4ROD - chains A and T of the 4 polymer chains in the assembly; structure by X-ray diffraction, 2.70 A resolution.

# Chain A
Molecule: Transcription factor IIIB 50 kDa subunit
From: Homo sapiens
Reference sequence: Q9HAW0 (BRF2_HUMAN); residues 62-419 here = UniProt positions 62-419
Chain sequence (360 residues; row label = number of the first residue in the row):
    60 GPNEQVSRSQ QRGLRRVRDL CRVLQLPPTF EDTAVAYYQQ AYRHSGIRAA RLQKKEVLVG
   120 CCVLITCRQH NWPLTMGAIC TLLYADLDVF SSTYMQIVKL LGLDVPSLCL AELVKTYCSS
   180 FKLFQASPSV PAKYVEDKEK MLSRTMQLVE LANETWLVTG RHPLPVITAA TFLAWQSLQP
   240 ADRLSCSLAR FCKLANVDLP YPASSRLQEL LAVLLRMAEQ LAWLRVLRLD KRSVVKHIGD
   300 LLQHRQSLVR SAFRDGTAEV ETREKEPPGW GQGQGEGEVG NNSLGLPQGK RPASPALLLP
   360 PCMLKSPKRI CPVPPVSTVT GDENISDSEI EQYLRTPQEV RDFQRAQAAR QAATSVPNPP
Unresolved in the structure: 60-65, 316-355, 408-419
Differences from the reference sequence: expression tag (60-61)
Swiss-Prot annotation at these positions:
  - region: Ala-108 to Lys-114 (Interaction with target DNA), Leu-357 to Leu-363 (Required for the formation of a ternary complex with DNA and TBP)
  - modified residue: Ser-353 (Phosphoserine), Cys-361 (Cysteine sulfenic acid (-SOH))
Reported in the primary citation:
  - specificity-determining residues: Arg-110, Tyr-260
  - mutagenesis - R110A: decreased binding to DNA
  - post-translational modification sites: Cys-361, Cys-370
  - mutagenesis - C361A: unchanged binding to TBP/DNA complexes
  - mutagenesis - C361D (50-fold): decreased binding to TBP-DNA complexes
  - mutagenesis - C361D: unchanged binding to TATA-box-binding protein

# Chain T
Molecule: Non-template strand
Sequence (28 nucleotides; each row starts with the number of its first residue):
     1 CCCGCGCAGC TATATAAGGA TCGCAAAA

# Chain A / chain T interface
Residue-residue contacts (17; chain A residue first):
  Gly-105(A) / DA8(T)  sugar contact
  Ala-108(A) / DC7(T)  base contact
  Ala-108(A) / DA8(T)  sugar contact
  Arg-110(A) / DA8(T)  hydrogen bond to the base
  Arg-110(A) / DG9(T)  hydrogen bond to the base
  Lys-113(A) / DG9(T)  salt bridge to the phosphate
  Gly-219(A) / DG19(T)  sugar contact
  Arg-220(A) / DG19(T)  salt bridge to the phosphate
  Arg-220(A) / DA20(T)  phosphate contact
  His-221(A) / DA20(T)  hydrogen bond to the phosphate
  Tyr-260(A) / DT21(T)  base contact
  Tyr-260(A) / DC22(T)  hydrogen bond to the base
  Pro-261(A) / DA20(T)  phosphate contact
  Pro-261(A) / DT21(T)  phosphate contact
  Arg-265(A) / DA20(T)  salt bridge to the phosphate
  Cys-361(A) / DG18(T)  sugar contact
  Cys-361(A) / DG19(T)  phosphate contact
Other interface residues (no listed pair), chain A (13 interface residues in all): Gln-155, Cys-370
Other interface residues (no listed pair), chain T (10 interface residues in all): DG6, DA17

# Summary
13 residues of chain A face 10 of chain T across their interface; the contacts include 4 hydrogen bonds and 3
salt bridges. Polar contacts include Arg-110(A)/DA8(T), Arg-110(A)/DG9(T) and Tyr-260(A)/DC22(T). From the
paper: R110A of chain A reduces binding to DNA; specificity determinants Arg-110(A) and Tyr-260(A); 3
substitutions were tested in all.
Here chain A is Transcription factor IIIB 50 kDa subunit (Homo sapiens) and chain T is Non-template strand.
Entry 4ROD (Human TFIIB-related factor 2 (Brf2) and TBP bound to TRNAU1 promoter) was determined by X-ray
diffraction, deposited together with 4ROC and 4ROE.
